PDB entry 4B3S | X-ray diffraction, 3.15 A resolution | chains A and Q of the 23 polymer chains in the assembly

# Chain A
Molecule: 16S ribosomal RNA
Source organism: Thermus thermophilus HB8
Sequence (1521 nucleotides; row label = number of the first residue in the row; note: 44 numbers in that range are skipped by the numbering (no residue carries them; nothing is unmodelled there); a row labelled like 189A-189L holds insertion residues (189A, then the next letters in order)):
     1 UUGUUGGAGA GUUUGAUCCU GGCUCAGGGU GAACGCUGGC GGCGUGCCUA AGACAUGCAA
    61 GUCGUGCGGG CCG
    76 CGGGGUUUU
    88 ACUCCG
    96 UGGUCAGCGG CGGACGGGUG AGUAACGCGU GGGU
  129A G
   130 ACCUACCCGG AAGAGGGGGA CAACCCGGGG AAACUCGGGC UAAUCCCCCA UGUGGACCCG
189A-189L CCCCUUGGGGUG
   190 UGUCCAAAGG GCUUU
   216 GCCCGCUUCC GGAUGGGCCC GCGUCCCAUC AGCUAGUUGG UGGGGUAAUG GCCCACCAAG
   276 GCGACGACGG GUAGCCGGUC UGAGAGGAUG GCCGGCCACA GGGGCACUGA GACACGGGCC
   336 CCACUCCUAC GGGAGGCAGC AGUUAGGAAU CUUCCGCAAU GGGCGCAAGC CUGACGGAGC
   396 GACGCCGCUU GGAGGAAGAA GCCCUUCGGG GUGUAAACUC CUGA
   441 ACCCGGGACG AAACCCCC
   460 GA
   470 CGAGGGGA
   479 CUGACGGUAC CGGGGUAA
   498 UAGCGCCGGC CAACUCCGUG CCAGCAGCCG CGGUAAUACG GAGGGCGCGA GCGUUACCCG
   558 GAUUCACUGG GCGUAAAGGG CGUGUAGGCG GCCUGGGGCG UCCCAUGUGA AAGACCACGG
   618 CUCAACCGUG GGGGAGCGUG GGAUACGCUC AGGCUAGACG GUGGGAGAGG GUGGUGGAAU
   678 UCCCGGAGUA GCGGUGAAAU GCGCAGAUAC CGGGAGGAAC GCCGAUGGCG AAGGCAGCCA
   738 CCUGGUCCAC CCGUGACGCU GAGGCGCGAA AGCGUGGGGA GCAAACCGGA UUAGAUACCC
   798 GGGUAGUCCA CGCCCUAAAC GAUGCGCGCU AGGUCUCUGG GUCU
   848 CCUGGGGGCC GAAGCUAACG CGUUAAGCGC GCCGCCUGGG GAGUACGGCC GCAAGGCUGA
   908 AACUCAAAGG AAUUGACGGG GGCCCGCACA AGCGGUGGAG CAUGUGGUUU AAUUCGAAGC
   968 AACGCGAAGA ACCUUACCAG GCCUUGACAU GCUA
 1001A G
  1002 GGAACCCGGG UGAAAGCCUG GGGUGCCCC
1030A-1030D GCGA
  1031 GGGGAGCCCU AGCACAGGUG CUGCAUGGCC GUCGUCAGCU CGUGCCGUGA GGUGUUGGGU
  1091 UAAGUCCCGC AACGAGCGCA ACCCCCGCCG UUAGUUGCCA GCGGUUCGGC CGGGCACUCU
  1151 AACGGGACUG CCCGCG
  1168 AAAGCGGGAG GAAGGAGGGG ACGACGUCUG GUCAGCAUGG CCCUUACGGC CUGGGCGACA
  1228 CACGUGCUAC AAUGCCCACU ACAAAGCGAU GCCACCCGGC AACGGGGAGC UAAUCGCAAA
  1288 AAGGUGGGCC CAGUUCGGAU UGGGGUCUGC AACCCGACCC CAUGAAGCCG GAAUCGCUAG
  1348 UAAUCGCGGA UCAGCC
 1363A A
  1364 UGCCGCGGUG AAUACGUUCC CGGGCCUUGU ACACACCGCC CGUCACGCCA UGGGAGCGGG
  1424 CUCUACCCGA AGUCGCCGG
1442A-1442B GA
  1443 GCCUA
  1452 C
  1456 GGGCAGGCGC CGAGGGUAGG GCCCGUGACU GGGGCGAAGU CGUAACAAGG UAGCUGUACC
  1516 GGAAGGUGCG GCUGGAUCAC CUCCUUUCU
Not modelled in the structure: 1-4, 1534-1540
Ion coordination: Mg2+ site 1: U12, G22; Mg2+ site 2: U12, C526, G527, A914; Mg2+ site 3: G15, U920; Mg2+ site 4 near G21 (its only coordinating residue here); Mg2+ site 5: C48, G115; Mg2+ site 6 near A53 (its only coordinating residue here); Mg2+ site 7: C58, U387; Mg2+ site 8: A59, U387; Mg2+ site 9: G61, U62, G105; Mg2+ site 10: G69, G70, U99; Mg2+ site 11: A116, G117, G289; Mg2+ site 12: C121, G124, U125, G236; 100 more Mg2+ sites not listed; 12 more K+ sites not listed
Residues lining bound ligands: RPO ((1R,2R,3S,4R,6S)-4,6-diamino-2-{[3-O-(2,6-diamino-2,6-dideoxy-beta-L-idopyranosyl)-beta-D-ribofuranosyl]oxy}-3-hydroxycyclohexyl 2-amino-4-O-benzyl-2-deoxy-alpha-D-glucopyranoside): G1405, U1406, C1407, A1408, C1409, G1489, C1490, G1491, A1492, A1493, G1494, U1495, C1496
Reported in the primary citation:
  - mutagenesis - A1408G, G1491C: decreased binding to RPO
  - binding site for RPO: A1408, A1492

# Chain Q
Molecule: 30S ribosomal protein S17
Source organism: Thermus thermophilus HB8
UniProtKB: Q5SHP7 (RS17_THET8); residues 1-104 here correspond to UniProt positions 2-105 (UniProt number = residue number + 1)
Chain sequence (104 residues; row label = number of the first residue in the row):
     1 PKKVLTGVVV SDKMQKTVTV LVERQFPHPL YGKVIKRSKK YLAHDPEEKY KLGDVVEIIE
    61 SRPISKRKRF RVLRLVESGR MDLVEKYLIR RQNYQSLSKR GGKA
Differences from the reference sequence: conflict Gln-95 (Glu96 in Q5SHP7)
Ion coordination: Mg2+ site 1: Tyr-31 (shared with A563(A), C564(A) of chain A); Mg2+ site 2: Ser-38 (shared with C280(A) of chain A); Mg2+ site 3 near Ile-64 (its only coordinating residue here)

# How chain A and chain Q interact
Pairs across the interface - 106 pairs, chain A then chain Q:
  G127(A) with Pro-1(Q), hydrogen bond to the sugar; Glu-60(Q), hydrogen bond to the base
  G128(A) with Pro-1(Q), sugar contact; Lys-2(Q), hydrogen bond to the phosphate; Glu-60(Q), sugar contact
  U129(A) with Lys-2(Q), salt bridge to the phosphate
  A130(A) with Arg-62(Q), salt bridge to the phosphate; Pro-63(Q), base contact
  U189F(A) with Ser-61(Q), base contact; Arg-62(Q), hydrogen bond to the base; Arg-71(Q), hydrogen bond to the base
  G189G(A) with Arg-62(Q), base contact
  C234(A) with Glu-60(Q), base contact; Pro-63(Q), sugar contact; Arg-69(Q), phosphate contact
  C235(A) with Glu-60(Q), sugar contact; Arg-69(Q), salt bridge to the phosphate; Phe-70(Q), sugar contact
  G236(A) with Lys-39(Q), salt bridge to the phosphate; Tyr-41(Q), hydrogen bond to the phosphate
  C237(A) with Arg-24(Q), hydrogen bond to the phosphate; Lys-39(Q), salt bridge to the phosphate; Tyr-41(Q), phosphate contact
  G238(A) with Arg-24(Q), salt bridge to the phosphate
  A246(A) with Leu-97(Q), sugar contact; Ser-98(Q), sugar contact
  G247(A) with Ser-98(Q), phosphate contact; Lys-99(Q), phosphate contact
  U252(A) with Lys-66(Q), salt bridge to the phosphate
  U253(A) with Met-14(Q), sugar contact; Leu-42(Q), sugar contact; Lys-66(Q), salt bridge to the phosphate; Arg-67(Q), phosphate contact
  G254(A) with Gln-15(Q), hydrogen bond to the sugar; Thr-17(Q), hydrogen bond to the phosphate; Ser-65(Q), hydrogen bond to the phosphate; Lys-66(Q), hydrogen bond to the phosphate; Arg-67(Q), hydrogen bond to the phosphate; Lys-68(Q), phosphate contact
  G255(A) with Gln-15(Q), hydrogen bond to the sugar; Lys-16(Q), hydrogen bond to the phosphate; Ile-64(Q), phosphate contact; Ser-65(Q), phosphate contact; Lys-68(Q), salt bridge to the phosphate
  U256(A) with Lys-16(Q), salt bridge to the phosphate
  U264(A) with Arg-62(Q), sugar contact; Pro-63(Q), hydrogen bond to the sugar
  G265(A) with Arg-62(Q), salt bridge to the phosphate; Pro-63(Q), sugar contact; Ile-64(Q), phosphate contact; Ser-65(Q), sugar contact; Lys-66(Q), hydrogen bond to the sugar
  G266(A) with Ile-64(Q), phosphate contact; Lys-66(Q), sugar contact
  C267(A) with Lys-66(Q), phosphate contact
  C272(A) with Gln-15(Q), base contact
  A273(A) with Gln-15(Q), hydrogen bond to the sugar
  G275(A) with Lys-13(Q), sugar contact; Met-14(Q), phosphate contact
  G276(A) with Ser-11(Q), hydrogen bond to the phosphate; Met-14(Q), phosphate contact; Thr-19(Q), phosphate contact; Arg-67(Q), hydrogen bond to the sugar
  C277(A) with Lys-40(Q), salt bridge to the phosphate; Leu-42(Q), phosphate contact; Arg-67(Q), salt bridge to the phosphate
  G278(A) with Lys-40(Q), salt bridge to the phosphate; Arg-91(Q), base contact; Tyr-94(Q), base contact
  A279(A) with Tyr-94(Q), hydrogen bond to the phosphate; Leu-97(Q), hydrogen bond to the base
  C280(A) with Lys-36(Q), base contact; Arg-37(Q), hydrogen bond to the sugar; Ser-38(Q), hydrogen bond to the base; Arg-90(Q), salt bridge to the phosphate
  C564(A) with Leu-30(Q), base contact; Tyr-31(Q), sugar contact
  G581(A) with Ala-104(Q), hydrogen bond to the sugar
  U582(A) with Asn-93(Q), hydrogen bond to the sugar; Ala-104(Q), sugar contact
  A583(A) with Arg-90(Q), sugar contact; Asn-93(Q), hydrogen bond to the sugar
  G584(A) with Lys-86(Q), phosphate contact; Arg-90(Q), sugar contact
  G585(A) with Lys-33(Q), hydrogen bond to the phosphate; Lys-36(Q), salt bridge to the phosphate
  C586(A) with Lys-33(Q), salt bridge to the phosphate
  C596(A) with Gln-25(Q), sugar contact
  G597(A) with Gln-25(Q), sugar contact; Val-34(Q), sugar contact
  U598(A) with Pro-27(Q), phosphate contact
  G635(A) with Pro-1(Q), sugar contact
  U636(A) with Pro-1(Q), sugar contact
  G644(A) with Gln-25(Q), base contact
  C647(A) with Arg-80(Q), salt bridge to the phosphate
  G760(A) with Asn-93(Q), base contact; Ser-96(Q), hydrogen bond to the base; Leu-97(Q), sugar contact; Gly-102(Q), base contact; Ala-104(Q), base contact
  G761(A) with Gly-102(Q), hydrogen bond to the sugar; Lys-103(Q), hydrogen bond to the sugar; Ala-104(Q), base contact
  C762(A) with Lys-103(Q), sugar contact
  G895(A) with Lys-99(Q), phosphate contact
  C896(A) with Lys-99(Q), salt bridge to the phosphate
Interface residues without a listed pair, chain A (53 interface residues in all): A300, G301, A759, C879
Interface residues without a listed pair, chain Q (53 interface residues in all): Lys-3, Glu-23, His-44, Ile-89, Gly-101

# Summary
Chain A and chain Q each contribute 53 residues to their interface, with 30 hydrogen bonds and 19 salt
bridges. Polar contacts include G127(A)/Glu-60(Q), U189F(A)/Arg-62(Q) and U189F(A)/Arg-71(Q). Bound to chain
A: compound RPO. From the paper: a binding site for RPO at A1408(A) and A1492(A); A1408G and G1491C of chain A
reduce binding to RPO.
Here chain A is 16S ribosomal RNA and chain Q is 30S ribosomal protein S17, both from Thermus thermophilus
HB8. Entry 4B3S (Crystal structure of the 30S ribosome in complex with compound 37) was determined by X-ray
diffraction together with 4B3M, 4B3R and 4B3T from the same study.
